6Z7X - chains A and B; structure by X-ray diffraction, 2.15 A resolution.

# Chain A
Name: OXI-005 Fab Light chain
Organism: Mus musculus
Notes: antibody fragment or engineered binder
Chain sequence (213 residues; each row starts with the number of its first residue):
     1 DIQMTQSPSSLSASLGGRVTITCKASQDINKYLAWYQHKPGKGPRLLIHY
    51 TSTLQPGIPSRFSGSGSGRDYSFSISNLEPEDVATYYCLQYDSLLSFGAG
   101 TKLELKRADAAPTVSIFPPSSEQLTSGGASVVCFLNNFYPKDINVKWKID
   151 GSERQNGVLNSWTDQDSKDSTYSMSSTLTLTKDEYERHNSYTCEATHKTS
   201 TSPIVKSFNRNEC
Disulfides: Cys-23/Cys-88, Cys-133/Cys-193

# Chain B
Name: OXI-005 Fab Heavy chain
Organism: Mus musculus
Notes: antibody fragment or engineered binder
Chain sequence (220 residues; each row starts with the number of its first residue; note: 3 numbers in that range are skipped by the numbering (no residue carries them; nothing is unmodelled there)):
     1 EVQLVESGGGLVKPGGSLKLSCTASGFAFSDYDMSWVRQTPEKRLEWVAF
    51 ISNGGYSTYYPDTVKGRFTISRDNAENTLYLQM
   84A S
   85B S
   86C L
    87 KSEDTAIYYCARQGLRYFDYWGLGTTLTVSSAKTTPPSVYPLAPGSAAQT
   137 NSMVTLGCLVKGYFPEPVTVTWNSGSLSSGVHTFPAVLQSDLYTLSSSVT
   187 VPSSTWPSETVTCNVAHPASSTKVDKKIVPRDCG
Unresolved in the structure: 220
Disulfides: Cys-22/Cys-96, Cys-144/Cys-199

# How chain A and chain B interact
Pairs across the interface (77):
  Tyr-36(A) / Tyr-103(B)
  Tyr-36(A) / Phe-104(B)  hydrogen bond (side chain-backbone)
  Tyr-36(A) / Trp-107(B)
  His-38(A) / Gln-39(B)
  His-38(A) / Tyr-95(B)  hydrogen bond
  Lys-42(A) / Tyr-95(B)
  Lys-42(A) / Leu-109(B)
  Gly-43(A) / Gly-108(B)
  Gly-43(A) / Leu-109(B)
  Pro-44(A) / Trp-107(B)
  Leu-46(A) / Tyr-103(B)  hydrophobic
  Leu-46(A) / Phe-104(B)
  His-49(A) / Tyr-103(B)
  Tyr-87(A) / Lys-43(B)  hydrogen bond (side chain-backbone)
  Tyr-87(A) / Leu-45(B)  hydrophobic
  Leu-89(A) / Phe-104(B)  hydrophobic
  Tyr-91(A) / Arg-102(B)
  Tyr-91(A) / Tyr-103(B)
  Leu-94(A) / Trp-47(B)  hydrophobic
  Leu-94(A) / Tyr-59(B)  hydrophobic
  Leu-95(A) / Trp-47(B)
  Leu-95(A) / Arg-102(B)
  Leu-95(A) / Phe-104(B)  hydrophobic
  Phe-97(A) / Leu-45(B)
  Phe-97(A) / Phe-104(B)  hydrophobic
  Ala-99(A) / Lys-43(B)
  Ser-115(A) / Thr-141(B)
  Ile-116(A) / Gln-135(B)
  Phe-117(A) / Leu-128(B)
  Phe-117(A) / Ala-129(B)
  Phe-117(A) / Pro-130(B)
  Phe-117(A) / Thr-141(B)
  Pro-118(A) / Ala-129(B)
  Pro-118(A) / Asp-218(B)
  Pro-119(A) / Asp-218(B)
  Ser-120(A) / Tyr-126(B)
  Ser-120(A) / Pro-127(B)
  Ser-120(A) / Asp-218(B)
  Glu-122(A) / Tyr-126(B)
  Glu-122(A) / Pro-127(B)
  Glu-122(A) / Lys-212(B)
  Gln-123(A) / Tyr-126(B)
  Gln-123(A) / Lys-147(B)
  Ser-130(A) / Leu-145(B)
  Val-132(A) / Leu-128(B)  hydrophobic
  Val-132(A) / Leu-145(B)  hydrophobic
  Phe-134(A) / Leu-128(B)  hydrophobic
  Phe-134(A) / Phe-170(B)  hydrophobic
  Phe-134(A) / Ser-182(B)
  Phe-134(A) / Ser-183(B)
  Phe-134(A) / Ser-184(B)
  Asn-136(A) / His-168(B)
  Asn-136(A) / Phe-170(B)
  Asn-136(A) / Ser-184(B)  hydrogen bond
  Asn-137(A) / His-168(B)  hydrogen bond
  Leu-159(A) / Gln-175(B)
  Leu-159(A) / Thr-180(B)
  Asn-160(A) / Val-173(B)
  Ser-161(A) / Phe-170(B)
  Ser-161(A) / Pro-171(B)  hydrogen bond (side chain-backbone)
  Trp-162(A) / Pro-171(B)
  Thr-163(A) / Phe-170(B)
  Asp-166(A) / His-168(B)
  Lys-168(A) / Ser-165(B)  hydrogen bond (side chain-backbone)
  Ser-173(A) / His-168(B)  hydrogen bond
  Ser-173(A) / Phe-170(B)
  Met-174(A) / Phe-170(B)
  Ser-175(A) / Phe-170(B)
  Ser-175(A) / Ser-182(B)  hydrogen bond
  Thr-179(A) / Lys-147(B)
  Lys-206(A) / Gln-135(B)
  Phe-208(A) / Cys-219(B)
  Glu-212(A) / Ser-132(B)
  Glu-212(A) / Cys-219(B)
  Cys-213(A) / Ser-132(B)
  Cys-213(A) / Arg-217(B)  hydrogen bond (backbone-side chain)
  Cys-213(A) / Cys-219(B)  disulfide
Interface residues without a listed pair, chain A (46 interface residues in all): Ala-34, Gly-41, Ser-126, Ser-207
Interface residues without a listed pair, chain B (44 interface residues in all): Val-37, Arg-44, Glu-46, Gln-99, Asp-105, Leu-142, Gly-143, Ser-164
Cross-chain cystine bridges: Cys-213(A)/Cys-219(B)

# Summary
Chain A and chain B form an interface of 46 and 44 residues respectively, with 1 disulfide bond and 10
hydrogen bonds. Among the polar pairs are Tyr-36(A)/Phe-104(B), His-38(A)/Tyr-95(B) and Tyr-87(A)/Lys-43(B).
Chain A is OXI-005 Fab Light chain and chain B is OXI-005 Fab Heavy chain, both from Mus musculus; the
structure, Insulin analytical antibody OXI-005 Fab, was determined by X-ray diffraction (same publication as
6Z7W, 6Z7Y and 6Z7Z).
